PDB entry 8Y3D | electron microscopy, 5.10 A resolution (low resolution: residue-level contacts below are approximate; hydrogen-bond / salt-bridge calls are withheld) | chains A and I of the 16 polymer chains in the assembly

[Chain A]
Molecule: Histone H3.1
Source organism: Homo sapiens
UniProt: P68431 (H31_HUMAN); residues 0-135 here correspond to UniProt positions 1-136 (UniProt number = residue number + 1)
Amino-acid sequence (139 residues; row label = number of the first residue in the row; numbers below 1 keep their minus sign (Gly-3 is residue -3)):
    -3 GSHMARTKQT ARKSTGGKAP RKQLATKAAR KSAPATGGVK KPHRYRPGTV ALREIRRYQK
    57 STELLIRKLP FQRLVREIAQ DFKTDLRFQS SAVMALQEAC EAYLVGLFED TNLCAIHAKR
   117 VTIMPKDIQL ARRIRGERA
Not modelled in the structure: -3 to 38, 134-135
Sequence notes: expression tag (-3 to -1)

[Chain I]
Molecule: 250-nt DNA strand
Sequence (250 nucleotides; each row starts with the number of its first residue):
     1 ATCGGATGTA TATATCTGAC ACGTGCCTGG AGACTAGGGA GTAATCCCCT TGGCGGTTAA
    61 AACGCGGGGG ACAGCGCGTA CGTGCGTTTA AGCGGTGCTA GAGCTGTCTA CGACCAATTG
   121 AGCTCGAGCC TGGAGACTAG GGAGTAATCC CCTTGGCGGT TAAAACGCGG GGGACAGCGC
   181 GTACGTGCGT TTAAGCGGTG CTAGAGCTGT CTACGACCAA TTGAGCGGCC TCGGCACCGG
   241 GATTCTCGAT

[How chain A and chain I interact]
Residue-residue contacts - 22 pairs, chain A then chain I:
  His39(A) - DG144(I)
  Arg40(A) - DT145(I)
  Arg42(A) - DG144(I)
  Arg42(A) - DT145(I)
  Pro43(A) - DG70(I)
  Arg63(A) - DA61(I)
  Arg63(A) - DA62(I)
  Gln68(A) - DG52(I)
  Arg72(A) - DG52(I)
  Arg83(A) - DT51(I)
  Arg83(A) - DG52(I)
  Phe84(A) - DT51(I)
  Phe84(A) - DG52(I)
  Gln85(A) - DT51(I)
  Ser86(A) - DT51(I)
  Arg116(A) - DC72(I)
  Arg116(A) - DA73(I)
  Val117(A) - DA71(I)
  Val117(A) - DC72(I)
  Thr118(A) - DA71(I)
  Thr118(A) - DC72(I)
  Met120(A) - DA73(I)
Interface residues without a listed pair, chain A (16 interface residues in all): Lys115
Interface residues without a listed pair, chain I (11 interface residues in all): DG69

[Summary]
Chain A and chain I form an interface of 16 and 11 residues respectively.
Chain A is Histone H3.1 (Homo sapiens) and chain I is a 250-nt DNA strand; the structure, Cryo-EM structure of
the overlapping di-nucleosome (intermediate form2), was determined by electron microscopy (same publication as
8Y3C, 8Y3E and 8Y3F).
